Entry 3S2D (X-ray diffraction, 3.20 A resolution); this record covers chains A and E of the 12 polymer chains in the assembly.

[Chain A]
Molecule: DNA-directed RNA polymerase II subunit RPB1
From: Saccharomyces cerevisiae S288c
Notes: EC 2.7.7.6
UniProt: P04050 (RPB1_YEAST); residue numbers follow UniProt; this construct covers 1-1733
Sequence (1733 residues; numbered 1 to 1733; the number before each row is that of its first residue):
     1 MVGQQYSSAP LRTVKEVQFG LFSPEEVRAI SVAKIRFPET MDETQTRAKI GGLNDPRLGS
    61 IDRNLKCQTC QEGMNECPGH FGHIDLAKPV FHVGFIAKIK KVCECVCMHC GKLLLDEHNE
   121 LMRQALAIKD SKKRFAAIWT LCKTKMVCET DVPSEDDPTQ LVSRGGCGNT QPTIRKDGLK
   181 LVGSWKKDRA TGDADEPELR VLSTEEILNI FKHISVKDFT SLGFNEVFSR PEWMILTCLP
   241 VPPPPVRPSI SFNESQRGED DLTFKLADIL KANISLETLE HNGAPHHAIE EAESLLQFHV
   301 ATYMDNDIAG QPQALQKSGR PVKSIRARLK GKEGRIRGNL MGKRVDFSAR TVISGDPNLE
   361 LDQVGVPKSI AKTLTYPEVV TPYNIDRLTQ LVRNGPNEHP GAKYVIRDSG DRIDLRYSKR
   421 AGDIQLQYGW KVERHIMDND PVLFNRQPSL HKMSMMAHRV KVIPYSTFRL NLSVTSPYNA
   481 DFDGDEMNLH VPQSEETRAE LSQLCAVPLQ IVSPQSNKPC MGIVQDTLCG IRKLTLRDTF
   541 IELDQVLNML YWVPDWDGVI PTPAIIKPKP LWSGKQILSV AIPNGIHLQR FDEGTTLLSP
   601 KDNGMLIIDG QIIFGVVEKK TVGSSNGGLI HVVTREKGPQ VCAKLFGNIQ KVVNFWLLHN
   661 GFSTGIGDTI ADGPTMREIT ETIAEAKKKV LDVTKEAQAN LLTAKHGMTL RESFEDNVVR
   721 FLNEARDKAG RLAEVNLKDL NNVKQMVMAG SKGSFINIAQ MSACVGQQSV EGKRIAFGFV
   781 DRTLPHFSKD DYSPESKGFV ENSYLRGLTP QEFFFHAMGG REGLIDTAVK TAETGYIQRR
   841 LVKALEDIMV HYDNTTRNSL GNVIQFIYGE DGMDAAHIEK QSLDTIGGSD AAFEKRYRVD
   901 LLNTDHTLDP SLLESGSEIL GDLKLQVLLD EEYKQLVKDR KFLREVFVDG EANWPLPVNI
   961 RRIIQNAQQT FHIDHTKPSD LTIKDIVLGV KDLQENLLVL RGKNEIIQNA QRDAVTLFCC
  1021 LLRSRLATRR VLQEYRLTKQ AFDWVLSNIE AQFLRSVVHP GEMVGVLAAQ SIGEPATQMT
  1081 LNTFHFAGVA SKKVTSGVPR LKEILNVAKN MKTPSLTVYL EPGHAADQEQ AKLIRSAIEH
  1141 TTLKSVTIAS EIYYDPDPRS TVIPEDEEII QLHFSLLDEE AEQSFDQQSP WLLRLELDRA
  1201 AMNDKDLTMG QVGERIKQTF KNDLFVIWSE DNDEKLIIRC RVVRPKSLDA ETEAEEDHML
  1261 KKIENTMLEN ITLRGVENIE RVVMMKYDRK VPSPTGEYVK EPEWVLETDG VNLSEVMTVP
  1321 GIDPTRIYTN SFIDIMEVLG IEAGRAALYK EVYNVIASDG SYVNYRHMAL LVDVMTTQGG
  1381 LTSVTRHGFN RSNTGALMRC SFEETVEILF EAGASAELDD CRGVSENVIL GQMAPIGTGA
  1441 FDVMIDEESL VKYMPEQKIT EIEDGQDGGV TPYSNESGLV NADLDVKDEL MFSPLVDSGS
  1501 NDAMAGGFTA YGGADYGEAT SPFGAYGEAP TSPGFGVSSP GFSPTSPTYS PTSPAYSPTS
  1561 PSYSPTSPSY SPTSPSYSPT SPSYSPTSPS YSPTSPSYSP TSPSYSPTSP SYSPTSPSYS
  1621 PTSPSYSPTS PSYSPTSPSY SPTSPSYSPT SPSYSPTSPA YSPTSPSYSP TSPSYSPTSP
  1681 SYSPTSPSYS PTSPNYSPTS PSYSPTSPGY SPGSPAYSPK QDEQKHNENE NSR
Not modelled in the structure: 1-2, 155-160, 187-198, 1177-1186, 1244-1253, 1446-1733
Metal / ion sites: Zn2+ site 1: Cys-67, Cys-70, Cys-77, His-80; Zn2+ site 2: Cys-107, Cys-110, Cys-148, Cys-167; Mg2+: Asp-481, Asp-483, Asp-485 (shared with 1 residue of chain R)
Swiss-Prot annotation at these positions:
  - region: Pro-248 to Asp-260 (Lid loop), Asn-306 to Lys-323 (Rudder loop), Pro-810 to Glu-822 (Bridging helix)
  - binding site (Zn(2+)): Cys-67, Cys-70, Cys-77, His-80, Cys-107, Cys-110, Cys-148, Cys-167
  - binding site (Mg(2+)): Asp-481, Asp-483, Asp-485
  - modified residue: Thr-1471 (Phosphothreonine)
  - cross-link (Glycyl lysine isopeptide (Lys-Gly)): Lys-695 (interchain with G-Cter in ubiquitin), Lys-1246 (interchain with G-Cter in ubiquitin), Lys-1350 (interchain with G-Cter in ubiquitin)
  - natural variant: Ser-1653 to Pro-1659 (deletion: In strain: A364A)
  - mutagenesis: Lys-1246 (K1246R: Impairs ubiquitination during transcription stress)

[Chain E]
Molecule: DNA-directed RNA polymerases I, II, and III subunit RPABC1
From: Saccharomyces cerevisiae S288c
UniProt: P20434 (RPAB1_YEAST); residues 1-215 here = UniProt positions 1-215
Sequence (215 residues; numbered 1 to 215; the number before each row is that of its first residue):
     1 MDQENERNIS RLWRAFRTVK EMVKDRGYFI TQEEVELPLE DFKAKYCDSM GRPQRKMMSF
    61 QANPTEESIS KFPDMGSLWV EFCDEPSVGV KTMKTFVIHI QEKNFQTGIF VYQNNITPSA
   121 MKLVPSIPPA TIETFNEAAL VVNITHHELV PKHIRLSSDE KRELLKRYRL KESQLPRIQR
   181 ADPVALYLGL KRGEVVKIIR KSETSGRYAS YRICM
Not modelled in the structure: 1

[Chain A / chain E interface]
Residue-residue contacts (101; chain A residue first):
  Asp-853(A) with Arg-169(E)
  Arg-857(A) with Tyr-168(E), hydrogen bond (side chain-backbone); Arg-169(E); Leu-170(E); Gln-174(E)
  Leu-860(A) with Gln-174(E), hydrogen bond (backbone-side chain)
  Gly-861(A) with Gln-174(E), hydrogen bond (backbone-side chain)
  Asn-862(A) with Ser-173(E), hydrogen bond (side chain-backbone); Gln-174(E); Arg-177(E)
  Val-863(A) with Leu-170(E), hydrophobic; Gln-174(E), hydrogen bond (backbone-backbone); Pro-176(E)
  Gln-865(A) with Tyr-208(E)
  Phe-866(A) with Tyr-168(E); Leu-175(E), hydrophobic; Tyr-208(E), hydrogen bond (backbone-side chain); Ala-209(E); Ser-210(E); Tyr-211(E)
  Ile-867(A) with Tyr-208(E), hydrophobic
  Gly-869(A) with Thr-204(E), hydrogen bond (backbone-side chain)
  Glu-870(A) with Arg-200(E), salt bridge; Ser-202(E), hydrogen bond; Thr-204(E); Ser-205(E), hydrogen bond (backbone-side chain); Tyr-208(E)
  Asp-871(A) with Thr-204(E)
  Phe-942(A) with Lys-201(E); Gly-206(E); Arg-207(E)
  Val-946(A) with Lys-201(E); Ser-202(E)
  Phe-947(A) with Glu-203(E)
  Trp-954(A) with Glu-203(E)
  Leu-956(A) with Thr-204(E)
  Asn-1004(A) with Arg-167(E)
  Glu-1005(A) with Glu-163(E)
  Ile-1006(A) with Glu-163(E); Arg-167(E); Tyr-168(E), hydrophobic
  Ile-1007(A) with Arg-167(E); Tyr-168(E)
  Ala-1010(A) with Tyr-168(E)
  Asp-1013(A) with Ser-205(E); Arg-207(E)
  Ala-1014(A) with Ser-205(E)
  Thr-1016(A) with Ser-205(E); Arg-207(E)
  Leu-1017(A) with Glu-203(E); Thr-204(E); Ser-205(E), hydrogen bond (backbone-backbone); Gly-206(E)
  Met-1317(A) with Val-142(E)
  Thr-1318(A) with Arg-11(E), hydrogen bond; Arg-14(E), hydrogen bond (backbone-side chain); Ala-138(E); Val-141(E); Val-142(E)
  Pro-1320(A) with Arg-7(E)
  Pro-1324(A) with Val-142(E), hydrophobic; His-147(E), hydrogen bond (backbone-side chain)
  Thr-1325(A) with His-146(E), hydrogen bond (side chain-backbone); His-147(E), hydrogen bond (backbone-side chain); Glu-148(E), hydrogen bond (backbone-backbone)
  Arg-1326(A) with Glu-148(E)
  Ile-1327(A) with His-147(E), hydrogen bond (backbone-side chain)
  Glu-1337(A) with Pro-183(E)
  Val-1338(A) with Ile-144(E); Pro-183(E)
  Leu-1339(A) with Ile-144(E); His-147(E); Val-150(E), hydrophobic; Pro-183(E); Val-184(E)
  Gly-1340(A) with Asp-182(E); Pro-183(E)
  Ile-1341(A) with Asp-182(E), hydrogen bond (backbone-side chain); Arg-212(E)
  Glu-1342(A) with Pro-151(E); His-153(E); Ile-198(E); Arg-200(E), salt bridge; Arg-212(E), salt bridge
  Ala-1343(A) with Leu-149(E); Val-150(E), hydrophobic
  Arg-1345(A) with Arg-200(E)
  Ala-1346(A) with Leu-149(E), hydrophobic
  Ala-1347(A) with Leu-149(E)
  Tyr-1349(A) with Glu-203(E), hydrogen bond
  Tyr-1365(A) with Glu-203(E); Thr-204(E)
  Arg-1366(A) with Thr-204(E)
  Thr-1376(A) with Arg-212(E), hydrogen bond (backbone-side chain)
  Thr-1377(A) with Pro-176(E); Arg-177(E), hydrogen bond (backbone-backbone); Arg-212(E)
  Gln-1378(A) with Arg-177(E); Met-215(E)
  Gly-1379(A) with Arg-177(E); Gln-179(E)
Interface residues without a listed pair, chain A (58 interface residues in all): Thr-855, Lys-938, Glu-945, Val-1319, Ile-1335, Met-1336, Asp-1373, Gly-1380
Interface residues without a listed pair, chain E (45 interface residues in all): Leu-164, Ile-178

[Summary]
The interface between chain A and chain E involves 58 residues on one side and 45 on the other, with 21
hydrogen bonds and 3 salt bridges. Polar contacts include Glu-870(A)/Arg-200(E), Glu-1342(A)/Arg-200(E) and
Glu-1342(A)/Arg-212(E).
Chain A is DNA-directed RNA polymerase II subunit RPB1 and chain E is DNA-directed RNA polymerases I, II, and
III subunit RPABC1, both from Saccharomyces cerevisiae S288c; the structure, RNA Polymerase II Initiation
Complex with a 5-nt RNA containing a 5Br-U, was determined by X-ray diffraction, deposited together with 3RZD,
3RZO, 3S14, 3S15, 3S16, 3S17 and 5 further entries.
